PDB entry 6AJM | X-ray diffraction, 2.60 A resolution | chains A and C of the 6 polymer chains in the assembly

== Chain A ==
Name: N-acetyltransferase
From: Escherichia coli
UniProt: A0A1V3CQ74 (A0A1V3CQ74_ECOLX); numbering as in UniProt (aligned over 1-175)
Amino-acid sequence (183 residues; row label = number of the first residue in the row):
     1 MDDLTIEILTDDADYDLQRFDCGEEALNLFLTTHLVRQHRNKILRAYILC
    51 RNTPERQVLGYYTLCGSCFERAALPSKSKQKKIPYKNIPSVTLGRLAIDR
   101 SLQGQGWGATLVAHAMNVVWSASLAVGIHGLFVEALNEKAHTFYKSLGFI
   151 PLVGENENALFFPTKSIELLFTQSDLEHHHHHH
Disordered / not traced: 173-183
Construct notes: expression tag (176-183)

== Chain C ==
Name: DUF1778 domain-containing protein
From: Escherichia coli
UniProt: J7QA90 (J7QA90_ECOLX); numbering as in UniProt (aligned over 1-88)
Amino-acid sequence (88 residues; each row starts with the number of its first residue):
     1 MSAVKKQRIDLRLTDDDKSMIEEAAAISNQSVSQFMLNSASQRAAEVIEQ
    51 HRRVILNEESWTRVMDALSNPPSPGEKLKRAAKRLQGM
Disordered / not traced: 1-5, 87-88

== Interface between chain A and chain C ==
Contacting residue pairs (58; chain A residue first):
  Ile-43(A) with His-51(C)
  Ser-67(A) with Arg-52(C)
  Cys-68(A) with Arg-52(C), hydrogen bond (backbone-backbone); Arg-53(C); Val-54(C), hydrogen bond (backbone-backbone)
  Phe-69(A) with Val-54(C); Leu-56(C), hydrophobic; Trp-61(C), hydrophobic; Val-64(C), hydrophobic; Met-65(C), hydrophobic
  Glu-70(A) with Arg-53(C), salt bridge; Val-54(C), hydrogen bond (backbone-backbone); Ile-55(C); Leu-56(C), hydrogen bond (backbone-backbone); Trp-61(C)
  Arg-71(A) with Leu-56(C); Trp-61(C)
  Ala-72(A) with Leu-56(C), hydrogen bond (backbone-backbone)
  Lys-86(A) with Arg-53(C), hydrogen bond (backbone-side chain)
  Asn-87(A) with Arg-53(C), hydrogen bond
  Ile-88(A) with Trp-61(C), hydrophobic
  Ala-109(A) with Ala-81(C), hydrophobic
  Thr-110(A) with Ala-81(C); Arg-84(C)
  Ala-113(A) with Ala-82(C), hydrophobic; Leu-85(C), hydrophobic
  His-114(A) with Leu-85(C)
  Met-116(A) with Leu-78(C), hydrophobic
  His-129(A) with Leu-68(C)
  Ser-146(A) with Lys-77(C), hydrogen bond
  Leu-147(A) with Lys-77(C); Leu-78(C)
  Ile-150(A) with Arg-63(C); Pro-72(C), hydrophobic
  Pro-151(A) with Arg-63(C)
  Leu-152(A) with Ser-60(C)
  Val-153(A) with Asn-57(C), hydrogen bond (backbone-side chain); Glu-59(C); Ser-60(C), hydrogen bond (backbone-side chain); Arg-63(C)
  Gly-154(A) with Asn-57(C), hydrogen bond (backbone-side chain)
  Glu-155(A) with Asn-57(C)
  Asn-156(A) with Ile-55(C), hydrogen bond (side chain-backbone); Leu-56(C); Asn-57(C), hydrogen bond (side chain-backbone); Ser-60(C), hydrogen bond
  Phe-161(A) with Val-64(C), hydrophobic
  Phe-162(A) with Leu-78(C), hydrophobic
  Pro-163(A) with Ala-67(C); Pro-71(C), hydrophobic; Pro-72(C)
  Lys-165(A) with Pro-71(C)
  Ser-166(A) with Pro-72(C)
  Leu-169(A) with Pro-74(C)
  Leu-170(A) with Pro-74(C); Leu-78(C), hydrophobic; Lys-79(C); Ala-82(C), hydrophobic
Also at the interface, not in a pair above, chain A (35 interface residues in all): Gly-106, Phe-132, Phe-171
Also at the interface, not in a pair above, chain C (26 interface residues in all): Gln-86

== Overview ==
35 residues of chain A face 26 of chain C across their interface; the contacts include 14 hydrogen bonds and 1
salt bridge. Polar pairs include Glu-70(A)/Arg-53(C), Lys-86(A)/Arg-53(C) and Asn-87(A)/Arg-53(C).
Here chain A is N-acetyltransferase and chain C is DUF1778 domain-containing protein, both from Escherichia
coli. Entry 6AJM (Crystal structure of apo AtaTR) was determined by X-ray diffraction, deposited together with
6AJN.
